Entry 7KDO (X-ray diffraction, 1.60 A resolution); this record covers chain A.

[Chain A]
Protein: 2-amino-4-hydroxy-6-hydroxymethyldihydropteridine pyrophosphokinase
Organism: Escherichia coli (strain K12)
Notes: EC 2.7.6.3
Reference sequence: P26281 (HPPK_ECOLI); residues 1-158 here correspond to UniProt positions 2-159 (UniProt number = residue number + 1)
Amino-acid sequence (158 residues; row label = number of the first residue in the row):
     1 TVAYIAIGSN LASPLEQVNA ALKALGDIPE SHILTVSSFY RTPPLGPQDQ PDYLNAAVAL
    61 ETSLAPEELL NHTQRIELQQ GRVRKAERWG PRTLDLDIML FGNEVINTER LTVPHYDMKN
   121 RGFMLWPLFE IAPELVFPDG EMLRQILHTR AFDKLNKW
Not modelled in the structure: 84-86
Residues lining bound ligands: H73 (5'-S-[(2R,4R)-1-{2-[(2-amino-7,7-dimethyl-4-oxo-3,4,7,8-tetrahydropteridine-6-carbonyl)amino]ethyl}-2-carboxypiperidin-4-yl]-5'-thioadenosine): Gly8, Thr42, Pro43, Pro44, Leu45, Tyr53, Asn55, Leu70, Gln74, Glu77, Arg88, Trp89, Gly90, Arg92, Asp95, Leu96, Asp97, Ile98, Arg110, Leu111, Thr112, Val113, His115, Tyr116, Arg121, Phe123

[In short]
Chain A binds compound H73.
Chain A is 2-amino-4-hydroxy-6-hydroxymethyldihydropteridine pyrophosphokinase (Escherichia coli (strain
K12)); the structure, Crystal structure of Escherichia coli HPPK in complex with bisubstrate inhibitor HP-73,
was determined by X-ray diffraction.
